8YVN - chains G and K of the 12 polymer chains in the assembly; structure by electron microscopy, 2.80 A resolution.

# Chain G
Molecule: CAV-F6 heavy chain
Source organism: Homo sapiens
Chain sequence (123 residues; row label = number of the first residue in the row):
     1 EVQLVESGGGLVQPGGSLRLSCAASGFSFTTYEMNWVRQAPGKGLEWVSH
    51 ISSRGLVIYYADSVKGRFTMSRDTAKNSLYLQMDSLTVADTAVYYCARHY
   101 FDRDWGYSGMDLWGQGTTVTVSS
Cystine bridges: Cys22-Cys96

# Chain K
Molecule: CAV-F6 kappa chain
Source organism: Homo sapiens
Chain sequence (107 residues; numbered 1 to 107; the number before each row is that of its first residue):
     1 EVVLTQSPGTLSLSPGERATLSCRASQSLGTNYLAWYQHKPGQSPRLLID
    51 GASTRAIGIPDRFSASGSGTDFTLTVSRLEPEDFAVYYCQHYGNPYTFGQ
   101 GTKLEIK
Cystine bridges: Cys23-Cys89

# How chain G and chain K interact
Residue-residue contacts (28):
  Gln39(G) - His39(K)
  Gln39(G) - Tyr88(K)
  Gly44(G) - Tyr88(K)
  Leu45(G) - Tyr88(K)  hydrophobic
  Leu45(G) - Phe98(K)
  Trp47(G) - Gln90(K)
  Trp47(G) - Tyr92(K)  hydrophobic
  Trp47(G) - Tyr96(K)  hydrophobic
  Trp47(G) - Phe98(K)
  His50(G) - Tyr96(K)  hydrogen bond
  Ile58(G) - Tyr96(K)
  Tyr59(G) - Tyr96(K)  hydrophobic
  Asp62(G) - Glu1(K)
  Tyr95(G) - His39(K)
  Tyr95(G) - Pro45(K)
  Trp105(G) - Tyr33(K)
  Gly106(G) - Tyr33(K)
  Tyr107(G) - Tyr33(K)  hydrogen bond (backbone-side chain)
  Tyr107(G) - Tyr92(K)
  Ser108(G) - Asp50(K)
  Ser108(G) - Tyr92(K)  hydrogen bond (backbone-side chain)
  Met110(G) - Tyr37(K)  hydrogen bond (backbone-side chain)
  Met110(G) - Leu47(K)
  Met110(G) - Gln90(K)
  Met110(G) - Phe98(K)  hydrophobic
  Trp113(G) - Tyr37(K)
  Trp113(G) - Pro45(K)
  Gly114(G) - Ser44(K)
Also at the interface, not in a pair above, chain G (20 interface residues in all): Val37, Glu46, Gly109, Asp111
Also at the interface, not in a pair above, chain K (18 interface residues in all): Gln43, His91, Thr97, Gly99, Gln100

# Summary
20 residues of chain G and 18 residues of chain K are in contact; the contacts include 4 hydrogen bonds. Polar
pairs include His50(G)-Tyr96(K), Tyr107(G)-Tyr33(K) and Ser108(G)-Tyr92(K).
Here chain G is CAV-F6 heavy chain and chain K is CAV-F6 kappa chain, both from Homo sapiens. Entry 8YVN
(Neuraminidase of A/Switzerland/9715293/2013 H3N2 in complex with CAV-F6 Fab) was determined by electron
microscopy.
